Entry 1FWG (X-ray diffraction, 2.00 A resolution); this record covers chains A and C of the 3 polymer chains in the assembly.

# Chain A
Protein: Urease
Source organism: Klebsiella aerogenes
Notes: EC 3.5.1.5; engineered mutation(s): C(C 319)S
UniProt: P18316 (URE3_KLEAE); numbering as in UniProt (aligned over 1-100)
Amino-acid sequence (100 residues; each row starts with the number of its first residue):
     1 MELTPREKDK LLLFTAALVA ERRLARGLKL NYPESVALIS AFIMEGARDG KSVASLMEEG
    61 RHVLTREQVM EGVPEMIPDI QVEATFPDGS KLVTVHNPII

# Chain C
Protein: Urease
Source organism: Klebsiella aerogenes
Notes: EC 3.5.1.5
UniProt: P18314 (URE1_KLEAE); numbering as in UniProt (aligned over 1-567)
Amino-acid sequence (567 residues; numbered 1 to 567; the number before each row is that of its first residue):
     1 MSNISRQAYA DMFGPTVGDK VRLADTELWI EVEDDLTTYG EEVKFGGGKV IRDGMGQGQM
    61 LAADCVDLVL TNALIVDHWG IVKADIGVKD GRIFAIGKAG NPDIQPNVTI PIGAATEVIA
   121 AEGKIVTAGG IDTHIHWICP QQAEEALVSG VTTMVGGGTG PAAGTHATTC TPGPWYISRM
   181 LQAADSLPVN IGLLGKGNVS QPDALREQVA AGVIGLKIHE DWGATPAAID CALTVADEMD
   241 IQVALHSDTL NESGFVEDTL AAIGGRTIHT FHTEGAGGGH APDIITACAH PNILPSSTNP
   301 TLPYTLNTID EHLDMLMVSH HLDPDIAEDV AFAESRIRRE TIAAEDVLHD LGAFSLTSSD
   361 SQAMGRVGEV ILRTWQVAHR MKVQRGALAE ETGDNDNFRV KRYIAKYTIN PALTHGIAHE
   421 VGSIEVGKLA DLVVWSPAFF GVKPATVIKG GMIAIAPMGD INASIPTPQP VHYRPMFGAL
   481 GSARHHCRLT FLSQAAAANG VAERLNLRSA IAVVKGCRTV QKADMVHNSL QPNITVDAQT
   541 YEVRVDGELI TSEPADVLPM AQRYFLF
Disordered / not traced: 1
Sequence notes: modified residue (217); engineered mutation Ser319 (Cys in P18314)
Modified / non-standard residues: Lys217 (lysine nz-carboxylic acid; KCX)
Ion coordination: Ni2+ site 1: His134, His136, Lys217, Asp360; Ni2+ site 2: Lys217, His246, His272
Curated features (UniProtKB/Swiss-Prot):
  - active site: His320 (Proton donor)
  - binding site (Ni(2+)): His134, His136, Lys217, His246, His272, Asp360
  - binding site (substrate): His219
  - modified residue: Lys217 (N6-carboxylysine)
  - mutagenesis: His134 (H134A: Abrogates activity and reduces binding to nickel ions), His136 (H136A: Abrogates activity and reduces binding to nickel ions), Lys217 (K217A/C/E: Reduces activity 8000-fold and abrogates binding to nickel ions), His219 (H219A: Reduces activity 500-fold and increases KM 1000-fold. Resistant to inactivation by diethylpyrocarbonate and iodoacetamide; H219N/Q: Increases KM 100-fold; optimum pH is 6), Asp221 (D221A: Reduces activity 1000-fold and increases KM 10-fold; D221N: Reduces activity 50-fold), His246 (H246A: Abrogates activity and reduces binding to nickel ions), His312 (H312A: Enhances thermal stability above 50 degrees Celsius), His320 (H320A: Reduces activity 100000-fold, but increases KM only 3-fold; optimum pH is 6.75. Resistant to inactivation by diethylpyrocarbonate and iodoacetamide ...), Arg336 (R336Q: Reduces activity 10000-fold, but has no effect on KM)

# How chain A and chain C interact
Pairs across the interface (38):
  Arg6(A) with Asn462(C)
  Asp9(A) with Pro470(C); His472(C), salt bridge; Arg474(C), salt bridge
  Lys10(A) with Asp460(C), salt bridge; Gln469(C)
  Leu12(A) with His472(C)
  Leu13(A) with Gln469(C); Pro470(C), hydrophobic
  Val19(A) with Phe567(C), hydrophobic
  Arg23(A) with Leu566(C), hydrogen bond (side chain-backbone); Phe567(C)
  Asn31(A) with Gln562(C), hydrogen bond (side chain-backbone); Arg563(C); Phe565(C), hydrogen bond (side chain-backbone)
  Tyr32(A) with Phe439(C), hydrophobic; Arg563(C), hydrogen bond (backbone-backbone)
  Pro33(A) with Arg563(C); Tyr564(C); Phe565(C); Leu566(C)
  Glu34(A) with Leu566(C)
  Val36(A) with Gln469(C)
  Ser40(A) with Gln469(C)
  Met70(A) with Gln562(C)
  Glu71(A) with Arg563(C), hydrogen bond (backbone-side chain)
  Met76(A) with Phe439(C), hydrophobic; Arg563(C); Tyr564(C), hydrophobic
  Gln81(A) with Ile465(C); Thr467(C), hydrogen bond; Pro468(C); Gln469(C), hydrogen bond (backbone-backbone)
  Glu83(A) with Ala463(C); Ser464(C), hydrogen bond
  Leu92(A) with Ser464(C); Ile465(C), hydrophobic; Pro468(C), hydrophobic
Also at the interface, not in a pair above, chain A (22 interface residues in all): Ala16, Val73, Val82
Also at the interface, not in a pair above, chain C (19 interface residues in all): Ala438

# Overview
Chain A and chain C form an interface of 22 and 19 residues respectively; the contacts include 8 hydrogen
bonds and 3 salt bridges. Polar contacts include Asp9(A)-His472(C), Asp9(A)-Arg474(C) and Lys10(A)-Asp460(C).
Here chain A is Urease and chain C is Urease, both from Klebsiella aerogenes. Entry 1FWG (Klebsiella aerogenes
urease, C319S variant) was determined by X-ray diffraction together with 1FWA, 1FWB, 1FWC, 1FWD, 1FWE, 1FWF,
1FWH and 1FWJ from the same study.
